6S7L - chains A and C; structure by X-ray diffraction, 2.60 A resolution.

== Chain A ==
Molecule: Arbitrium receptor
Source organism: Bacillus subtilis
Amino-acid sequence (387 residues; each row starts with the number of its first residue; numbering starts at 0):
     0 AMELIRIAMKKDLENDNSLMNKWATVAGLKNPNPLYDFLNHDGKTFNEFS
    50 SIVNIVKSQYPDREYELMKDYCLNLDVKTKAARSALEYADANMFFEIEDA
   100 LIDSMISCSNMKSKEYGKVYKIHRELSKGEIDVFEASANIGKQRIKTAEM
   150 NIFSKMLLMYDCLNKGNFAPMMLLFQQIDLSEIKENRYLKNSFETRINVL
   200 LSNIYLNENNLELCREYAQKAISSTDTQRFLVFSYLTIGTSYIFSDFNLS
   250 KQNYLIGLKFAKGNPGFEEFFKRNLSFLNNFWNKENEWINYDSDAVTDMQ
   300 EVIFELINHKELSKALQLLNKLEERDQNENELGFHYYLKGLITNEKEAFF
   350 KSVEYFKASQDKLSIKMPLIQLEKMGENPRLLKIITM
Not modelled in the structure: 0
Reported in the primary citation:
  - specificity-determining residues: Asn273
  - binding site for Gly-ile-val-arg-gly-ala (chain C): Val198, Leu199, Asn202, Asn206, Arg228, Asn273, Gln299, Glu300, Asn329, Asp360
  - mutagenesis - N273A (100-fold): decreased binding to Gly-ile-val-arg-gly-ala (chain C)
  - mutagenesis - N273A: increased binding to AimPSPbeta
  - mutagenesis - N273A: increased stability in response to AimPSPbeta
  - mutagenesis - N273A: decreased stability with Gly-ile-val-arg-gly-ala (chain C)

== Chain C ==
Molecule: Gly-ile-val-arg-gly-ala
Amino-acid sequence (6 residues; row label = number of the first residue in the row):
     1 GIVRGA

== How chain A and chain C interact ==
Residue-residue contacts (30; chain A residue first):
  Tyr159(A) - Ala6(C)
  Leu162(A) - Gly5(C)
  Leu162(A) - Ala6(C)
  Phe167(A) - Arg4(C)
  Val198(A) - Ala6(C)
  Leu199(A) - Ala6(C)  hydrophobic
  Asn202(A) - Arg4(C)
  Asn202(A) - Gly5(C)  hydrogen bond (side chain-backbone)
  Asn202(A) - Ala6(C)
  Asn206(A) - Arg4(C)
  Arg228(A) - Ala6(C)  hydrogen bond (side chain-backbone)
  Phe232(A) - Gly5(C)
  Phe232(A) - Ala6(C)
  Leu235(A) - Val3(C)
  Thr239(A) - Ile2(C)
  Ile242(A) - Ile2(C)  hydrophobic
  Phe269(A) - Val3(C)
  Phe269(A) - Arg4(C)
  Arg272(A) - Val3(C)
  Asn273(A) - Ile2(C)
  Asn273(A) - Val3(C)  hydrogen bond (side chain-backbone)
  Phe276(A) - Ile2(C)  hydrophobic
  Thr296(A) - Gly1(C)  hydrogen bond (side chain-backbone)
  Gln299(A) - Gly1(C)  hydrogen bond (side chain-backbone)
  Glu300(A) - Gly1(C)  hydrogen bond (side chain-backbone)
  Asn329(A) - Arg4(C)
  Phe333(A) - Gly1(C)
  Phe333(A) - Ile2(C)  hydrophobic
  Asp360(A) - Arg4(C)  salt bridge
  Ser363(A) - Arg4(C)
Also at the interface, not in a pair above, chain A (26 interface residues in all): Leu205, Thr236, Leu362
From the paper, about this interface:
  - specific contacts: Val198(A)-Ala6(C), Leu199(A)-Ala6(C), Asn206(A)-Arg4(C), Arg228(A)-Ala6(C), Asn273(A)-Val3(C), Gln299(A)-Gly1(C) (hydrogen bond), Glu300(A)-Gly1(C), Asn329(A)-Arg4(C), Asp360(A)-Arg4(C)
  - interface residues, chain A: Asn202(A)
  - hot spots on chain A (mutagenesis) - N273A (100-fold): decreased binding to Gly-ile-val-arg-gly-ala (chain C)

== In short ==
Chain A and chain C form an interface of 26 and 6 residues respectively; the contacts include 6 hydrogen bonds
and 1 salt bridge. Among the polar pairs are Asp360(A)-Arg4(C), Asn202(A)-Gly5(C) and Arg228(A)-Ala6(C). The
authors report contacts between Val198(A) and Ala6(C), Leu199(A) and Ala6(C) and Asn206(A) and Arg4(C) among
others; a hydrogen bond between Gln299(A) and Gly1(C). The paper reports a binding site for
Gly-ile-val-arg-gly-ala (chain C) at Val198(A), Leu199(A) and Asn202(A) among others; N273A of chain A reduces
binding to Gly-ile-val-arg-gly-ala (chain C).
Chain A is Arbitrium receptor (Bacillus subtilis) and chain C is Gly-ile-val-arg-gly-ala; the structure,
Arbitrium receptor from a Bacillus subtilis Katmira33 phage, was determined by X-ray diffraction together with
7Q0N and 6S7I from the same study.
